3T1L - chain A; structure by X-ray diffraction, 1.60 A resolution.

[Chain A]
Protein: Galectin-3
Source organism: Homo sapiens
Notes: fragment: Carbohdyrate recognition domain
UniProtKB: P17931 (LEG3_HUMAN); residue numbers follow UniProt; this construct covers 108-250
Sequence (143 residues; numbered 108 to 250; the number before each row is that of its first residue):
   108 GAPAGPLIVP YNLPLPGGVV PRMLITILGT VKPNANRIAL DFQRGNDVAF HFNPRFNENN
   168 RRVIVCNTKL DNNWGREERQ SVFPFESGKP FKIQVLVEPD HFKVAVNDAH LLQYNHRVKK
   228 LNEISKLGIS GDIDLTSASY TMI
Not modelled in the structure: 108-112
Ligand contacts: MQT (methyl 2-O-acetyl-3-O-(4-methylbenzoyl)-beta-D-talopyranoside): Arg144, His158, Asn160, Arg162, Val172, Asn174, Trp181, Glu184
UniProt features mapped onto this chain:
  - motif: Lys226 to Asp241 (Nuclear export signal)
  - binding site (a beta-D-galactoside): Trp181 to Gln187
  - modified residue: Ser188 (Phosphoserine)

[Summary]
Bound to chain A: compound MQT. UniProt lists 7 beta-D-galactoside-binding residues.
Chain A is Galectin-3 (Homo sapiens); the structure, Crystal structure of human Galectin-3 in complex with
methyl 2-O-acetyl-3-O-toluoyl-beta-D-talopyranoside, was determined by X-ray diffraction (same publication as
3T1M and 3T2T).
